PDB entry 9E1U | electron microscopy, 3.10 A resolution | chains A and I of the 11 polymer chains in the assembly

[Chain A]
Protein: Histone H3.2
From: Xenopus laevis
UniProtKB: P84233 (H32_XENLA); residues 0-135 here correspond to UniProt positions 1-136 (UniProt number = residue number + 1)
Sequence (136 residues; each row starts with the number of its first residue; numbering starts at 0):
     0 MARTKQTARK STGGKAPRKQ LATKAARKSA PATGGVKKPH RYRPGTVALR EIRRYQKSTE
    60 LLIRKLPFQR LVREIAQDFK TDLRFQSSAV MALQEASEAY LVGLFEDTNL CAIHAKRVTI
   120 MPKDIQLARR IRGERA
Not modelled in the structure: 0-36, 134-135
Swiss-Prot annotation at these positions:
  - modified residue: Arg2 (Asymmetric dimethylarginine), Thr3 (Phosphothreonine), Lys4 (Allysine), Gln5 (5-glutamyl dopamine), Thr6 (Phosphothreonine), Arg8 (Citrulline), Lys9 (N6,N6,N6-trimethyllysine), Ser10 (ADP-ribosylserine), Thr11 (Phosphothreonine), Lys14 (N6-(2-hydroxyisobutyryl)lysine), Arg17 (Asymmetric dimethylarginine), Lys18 (N6-(2-hydroxyisobutyryl)lysine), Lys23 (N6-(2-hydroxyisobutyryl)lysine), Arg26 (Citrulline), Lys27 (N6,N6,N6-trimethyllysine), Ser28 (ADP-ribosylserine), Lys36 (N6,N6,N6-trimethyllysine), Lys37 (N6-methyllysine), Tyr41 (Phosphotyrosine), Lys56 (N6,N6,N6-trimethyllysine) and 8 more in UniProt
  - lipidation: Cys110 (S-palmitoyl cysteine)

[Chain I]
Molecule: 151-nt DNA strand
Sequence (151 nucleotides; each row starts with the number of its first residue; numbers below 1 keep their minus sign (DC-74 is residue -74)):
   -74 CACAGGATGT ATATATCTGA CACGTGCCTG GAGACTAGGG AGTAATCCCC TTGGCGGTTA
   -14 AAACGCGGGG GACAGCGCGT ACGTGCGTTT AAGCGGTGCT AGAGCTGTCT ACGACCAATT
    46 GAGCGGCCTC GGCACCGGGA TTCTCCAGGG C

[Chain A / chain I interface]
Contacting residue pairs (22):
  Arg40(A) - DG8(I)  base contact
  Arg40(A) - DT9(I)  hydrogen bond to the base
  Arg40(A) - DG10(I)  sugar contact
  Tyr41(A) - DT-67(I)  phosphate contact
  Tyr41(A) - DG-66(I)  sugar contact
  Tyr41(A) - DT9(I)  sugar contact
  Tyr41(A) - DG10(I)  hydrogen bond to the phosphate
  Arg42(A) - DT9(I)  phosphate contact
  Pro43(A) - DT9(I)  phosphate contact
  Gly44(A) - DG8(I)  phosphate contact
  Gly44(A) - DT9(I)  hydrogen bond to the phosphate
  Thr45(A) - DT9(I)  phosphate contact
  Val46(A) - DT9(I)  hydrogen bond to the phosphate
  Val46(A) - DG10(I)  phosphate contact
  Ala47(A) - DT9(I)  hydrogen bond to the phosphate
  Arg49(A) - DG-66(I)  sugar contact
  Arg49(A) - DT-65(I)  salt bridge to the phosphate
  Arg63(A) - DG18(I)  phosphate contact
  Lys64(A) - DG18(I)  phosphate contact
  Leu65(A) - DG18(I)  hydrogen bond to the phosphate
  Arg69(A) - DA17(I)  salt bridge to the phosphate
  Arg83(A) - DA28(I)  sugar contact
Other interface residues (no listed pair), chain A (17 interface residues in all): His39, Pro66, Lys115
Other interface residues (no listed pair), chain I (11 interface residues in all): DC-2, DA-1

[Summary]
Chain A and chain I form an interface of 17 and 11 residues respectively, with 6 hydrogen bonds and 2 salt
bridges. Polar contacts include Arg40(A)-DT9(I), Tyr41(A)-DG10(I) and Gly44(A)-DT9(I).
Chain A is Histone H3.2 (Xenopus laevis) and chain I is a 151-nt DNA strand; the structure, Snf2h bound
nucleosome complex - ClassC1, was determined by electron microscopy together with 9E1L, 9E1M, 9E1N, 9E1O,
9E1P, 9E1Q and 4 further entries from the same study.
